PDB entry 6DPA | X-ray diffraction, 1.49 A resolution | chains A and C of the 4 polymer chains in the assembly

== Chain A ==
Name: Ribonuclease H
Source organism: Bacillus halodurans (strain ATCC BAA-125 / DSM 18197 / FERM 7344 / JCM 9153 / C-125)
Notes: EC 3.1.26.4
UniProtKB: Q9KEI9 (RNH1_BACHD); numbering as in UniProt (aligned over 61-196)
Chain sequence (136 residues; numbered 61 to 196; the number before each row is that of its first residue):
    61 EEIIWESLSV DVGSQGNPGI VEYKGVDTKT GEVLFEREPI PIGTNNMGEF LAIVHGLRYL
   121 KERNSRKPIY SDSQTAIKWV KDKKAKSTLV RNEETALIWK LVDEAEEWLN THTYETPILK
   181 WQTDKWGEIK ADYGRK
Unresolved in the structure: 195-196
Ion coordination: Mn2+ site 1: Asp-71, Asp-192 (shared with 1 residue of chain b); Mn2+ site 2: Asp-71, Glu-109, Asp-132 (shared with 1 residue of chain b); K+ site 1: Asp-132 (shared with 1 residue of chain b); K+ site 2: Asp-192 (shared with 1 residue of chain b)

== Chain C ==
Molecule: 6-nt DNA strand
Sequence (6 nucleotides; each row starts with the number of its first residue):
     1 CGATGT
Ion coordination: K+: DT4, DG5

== Chain A / chain C interface ==
Contacting residue pairs - 21 pairs, chain A then chain C:
  Asn-77(A) / DA3(C)  hydrogen bond to the base
  Asn-77(A) / DT4(C)  hydrogen bond to the sugar
  Pro-78(A) / DA3(C)  phosphate contact
  Pro-78(A) / DT4(C)  phosphate contact
  Thr-104(A) / DT4(C)  hydrogen bond to the phosphate
  Thr-104(A) / DG5(C)  hydrogen bond to the phosphate
  Asn-105(A) / DT4(C)  hydrogen bond to the base
  Asn-106(A) / DT4(C)  hydrogen bond to the base
  Asn-106(A) / DG5(C)  hydrogen bond to the sugar
  Met-107(A) / DG5(C)  phosphate contact
  Gln-134(A) / DG5(C)  base contact
  Gln-134(A) / DT6(C)  base contact
  Thr-135(A) / DG5(C)  sugar contact
  Lys-138(A) / DT6(C)  phosphate contact
  Trp-139(A) / DG5(C)  phosphate contact
  Trp-139(A) / DT6(C)  hydrogen bond to the phosphate
  Lys-146(A) / DG5(C)  sugar contact
  Lys-146(A) / DT6(C)  phosphate contact
  Ser-147(A) / DG5(C)  hydrogen bond to the phosphate
  Thr-148(A) / DG5(C)  hydrogen bond to the phosphate
  Leu-149(A) / DG5(C)  phosphate contact
Interface residues without a listed pair, chain C (5 interface residues in all): DG2

== In short ==
Chain A and chain C form an interface of 14 and 5 residues respectively; the contacts include 10 hydrogen
bonds. Polar contacts include Asn-77(A)/DA3(C), Asn-105(A)/DT4(C) and Asn-106(A)/DT4(C). Asp-71(A) and
Asp-192(A) form the Mn2+ site 1. Asp-71(A), Glu-109(A) and Asp-132(A) coordinate Mn2+ site 2.
Chain A is Ribonuclease H (Bacillus halodurans (strain ATCC BAA-125 / DSM 18197 / FERM 7344 / JCM 9153 /
C-125)) and chain C is a 6-nt DNA strand; the structure, Crystal Structure of Bacillus Halodurans Ribonuclease
H1 in Complex with an RNA/DNA Hybrid: Reaction in 4 ..., was determined by X-ray diffraction, deposited
together with 6DMN, 6DMV, 6DO8, 6DO9, 6DOA, 6DOB and 46 further entries.
